PDB entry 5E08 | X-ray diffraction, 2.38 A resolution | chains H and N of the 3 polymer chains in the assembly

# Chain H
Molecule: Fab Heavy Chain
Source organism: Homo sapiens
Notes: antibody fragment or engineered binder
Chain sequence (233 residues; numbered 2 to 234; the number before each row is that of its first residue):
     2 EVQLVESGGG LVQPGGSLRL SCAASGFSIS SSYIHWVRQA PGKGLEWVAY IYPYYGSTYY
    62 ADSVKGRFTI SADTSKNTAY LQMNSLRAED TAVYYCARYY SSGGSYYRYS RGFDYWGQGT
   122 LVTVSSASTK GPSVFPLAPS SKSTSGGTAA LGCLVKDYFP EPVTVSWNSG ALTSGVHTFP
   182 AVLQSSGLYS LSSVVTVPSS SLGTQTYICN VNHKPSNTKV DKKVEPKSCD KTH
Disordered / not traced: 142-145
Cystine bridges: Cys-23/Cys-97, Cys-154/Cys-210

# Chain N
Molecule: 12-nt RNA strand
Sequence (12 nucleotides; row label = number of the first residue in the row):
     1 GUAUGCAUAG GC

# How chain H and chain N interact
Contacting residue pairs - 30 pairs, chain H then chain N:
  Ser-31(H) with A9(N), base contact
  Tyr-53(H) with A7(N), base contact; A9(N), hydrogen bond to the base
  Tyr-55(H) with U8(N), sugar contact; A9(N), stacking on the base
  Tyr-56(H) with A9(N), base contact; G10(N), hydrogen bond to the base
  Arg-99(H) with U4(N), phosphate contact; G5(N), salt bridge to the phosphate
  Tyr-100(H) with U4(N), base contact
  Tyr-101(H) with U4(N), hydrogen bond to the base; G5(N), sugar contact; C6(N), hydrogen bond to the phosphate
  Ser-102(H) with C6(N), hydrogen bond to the base; A7(N), hydrogen bond to the base
  Ser-103(H) with G5(N), base contact; C6(N), base contact
  Gly-104(H) with G5(N), hydrogen bond to the base; C6(N), base contact; G11(N), base contact; C12(N), base contact
  Tyr-107(H) with G10(N), stacking on the base
  Tyr-108(H) with G10(N), hydrogen bond to the base; G11(N), hydrogen bond to the base
  Arg-109(H) with U2(N), salt bridge to the phosphate; A3(N), salt bridge to the phosphate
  Ser-111(H) with U4(N), base contact
  Arg-112(H) with U4(N), base contact
  Gly-113(H) with U4(N), hydrogen bond to the base
  Asp-115(H) with U4(N), hydrogen bond to the sugar
Interface residues without a listed pair, chain H (18 interface residues in all): Tyr-110
Interface residues without a listed pair, chain N (12 interface residues in all): G1

# Summary
The interface between chain H and chain N involves 18 residues on one side and 12 on the other, with 11
hydrogen bonds, 3 salt bridges and 2 aromatic stacking contacts. Polar contacts include Tyr-53(H)/A9(N),
Tyr-56(H)/G10(N) and Tyr-101(H)/U4(N).
Chain H is Fab Heavy Chain (Homo sapiens) and chain N is a 12-nt RNA strand; the structure, Specific
Recognition of a Single-stranded RNA Sequence by an Engineered Synthetic Antibody Fragment, was determined by
X-ray diffraction.
